Entry 1TWM (X-ray diffraction, 2.26 A resolution); this record covers chain A.

Chain A:
Protein: Interleukin-1 beta
Organism: Homo sapiens
UniProtKB: P01584 (IL1B_HUMAN); residues 1-153 here correspond to UniProt positions 117-269 (UniProt number = residue number + 116)
Chain sequence (153 residues; each row starts with the number of its first residue):
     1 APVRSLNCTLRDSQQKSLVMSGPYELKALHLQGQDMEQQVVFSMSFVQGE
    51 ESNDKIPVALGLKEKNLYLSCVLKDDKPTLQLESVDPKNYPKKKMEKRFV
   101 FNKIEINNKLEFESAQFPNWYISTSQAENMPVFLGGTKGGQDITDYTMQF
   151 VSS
Differences from the reference sequence: engineered mutation Y146 (Phe262 in P01584)
Curated features (UniProtKB/Swiss-Prot):
  - motif: F112 to S125 (Involved in interaction with TMED10 C-terminus)
  - site: R4 (Involved in receptor binding), K55 (Important for interaction with integrin), K63 (Important for interaction with integrin), K65 (Important for interaction with integrin), K74 (Important for interaction with integrin), K88 (Important for interaction with integrin)
Reported in the primary citation:
  - mutagenesis - F146Y (7-10 kJ/mol): decreased stability

Overview:
The paper reports that F146Y reduces stability.
Chain A is Interleukin-1 beta (Homo sapiens); the structure, Interleukin-1 Beta Mutant F146Y, was determined
by X-ray diffraction, deposited together with 1TP0, 1T4Q, 1TOO, 1TWE and 1S0L.
